PDB entry 7SZK | electron microscopy, 2.94 A resolution | chains D and F of the 8 polymer chains in the assembly

# Chain D
Molecule: DNA-directed RNA polymerase subunit beta'
Source organism: Escherichia coli K-12
Notes: EC 2.7.7.6
Reference sequence: P0A8T7 (RPOC_ECOLI); numbering as in UniProt (aligned over 1-1407)
Chain sequence (1407 residues; row label = number of the first residue in the row):
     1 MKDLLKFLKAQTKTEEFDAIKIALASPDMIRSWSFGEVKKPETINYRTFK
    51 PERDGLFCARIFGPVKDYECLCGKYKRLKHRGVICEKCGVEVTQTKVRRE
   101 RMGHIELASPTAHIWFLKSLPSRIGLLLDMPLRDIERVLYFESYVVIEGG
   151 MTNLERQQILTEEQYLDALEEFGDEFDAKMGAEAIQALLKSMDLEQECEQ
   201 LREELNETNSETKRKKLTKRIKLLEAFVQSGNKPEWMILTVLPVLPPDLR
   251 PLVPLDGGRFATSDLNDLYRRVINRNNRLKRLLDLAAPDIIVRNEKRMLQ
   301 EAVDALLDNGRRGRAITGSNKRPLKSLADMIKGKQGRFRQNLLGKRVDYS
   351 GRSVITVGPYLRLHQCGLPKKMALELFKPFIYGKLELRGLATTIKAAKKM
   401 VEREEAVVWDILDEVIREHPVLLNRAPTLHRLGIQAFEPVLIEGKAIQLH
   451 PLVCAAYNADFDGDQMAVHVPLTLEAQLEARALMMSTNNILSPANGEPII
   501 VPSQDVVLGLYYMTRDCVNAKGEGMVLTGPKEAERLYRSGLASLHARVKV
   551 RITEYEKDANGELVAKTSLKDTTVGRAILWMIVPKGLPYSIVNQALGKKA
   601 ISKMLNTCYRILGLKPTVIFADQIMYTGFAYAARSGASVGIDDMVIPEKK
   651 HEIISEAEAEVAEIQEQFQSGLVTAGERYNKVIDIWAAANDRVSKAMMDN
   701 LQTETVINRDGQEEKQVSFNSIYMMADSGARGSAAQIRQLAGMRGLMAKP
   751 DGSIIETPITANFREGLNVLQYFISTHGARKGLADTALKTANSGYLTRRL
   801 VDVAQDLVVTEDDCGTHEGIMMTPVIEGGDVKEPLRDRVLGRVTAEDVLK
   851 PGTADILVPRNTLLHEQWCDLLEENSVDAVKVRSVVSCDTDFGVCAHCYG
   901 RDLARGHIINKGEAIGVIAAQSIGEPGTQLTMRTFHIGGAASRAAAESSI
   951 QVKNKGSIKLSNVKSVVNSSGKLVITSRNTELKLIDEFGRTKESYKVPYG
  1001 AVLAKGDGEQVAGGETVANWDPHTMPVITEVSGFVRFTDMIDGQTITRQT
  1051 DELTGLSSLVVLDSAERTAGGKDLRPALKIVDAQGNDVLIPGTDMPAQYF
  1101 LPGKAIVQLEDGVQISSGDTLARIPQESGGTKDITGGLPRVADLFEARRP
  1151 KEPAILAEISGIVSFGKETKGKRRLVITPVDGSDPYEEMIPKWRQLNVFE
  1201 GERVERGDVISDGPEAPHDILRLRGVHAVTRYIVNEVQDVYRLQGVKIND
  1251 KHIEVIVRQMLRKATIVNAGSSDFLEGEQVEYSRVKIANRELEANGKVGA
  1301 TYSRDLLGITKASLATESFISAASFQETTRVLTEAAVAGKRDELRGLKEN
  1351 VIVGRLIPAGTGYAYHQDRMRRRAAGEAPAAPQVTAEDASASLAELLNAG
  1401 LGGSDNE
Disordered / not traced: 1-13, 932-945, 1126-1134, 1377-1407
Bound ions: Zn2+ site 1: Cys-70, Cys-72, Cys-85, Cys-88; Mg2+: Asp-460, Asp-462, Asp-464; Zn2+ site 2: Cys-814, Cys-888, Cys-895, Cys-898

# Chain F
Molecule: RNA polymerase sigma factor RpoD
Source organism: Escherichia coli K-12
Reference sequence: P00579 (RPOD_ECOLI); residues 1-613 here = UniProt positions 1-613
Chain sequence (613 residues; numbered 1 to 613; the number before each row is that of its first residue):
     1 MEQNPQSQLKLLVTRGKEQGYLTYAEVNDHLPEDIVDSDQIEDIIQMIND
    51 MGIQVMEEAPDADDLMLAENTADEDAAEAAAQVLSSVESEIGRTTDPVRM
   101 YMREMGTVELLTREGEIDIAKRIEDGINQVQCSVAEYPEAITYLLEQYDR
   151 VEAEEARLSDLITGFVDPNAEEDLAPTATHVGSELSQEDLDDDEDEDEED
   201 GDDDSADDDNSIDPELAREKFAELRAQYVVTRDTIKAKGRSHATAQEEIL
   251 KLSEVFKQFRLVPKQFDYLVNSMRVMMDRVRTQERLIMKLCVEQCKMPKK
   301 NFITLFTGNETSDTWFNAAIAMNKPWSEKLHDVSEEVHRALQKLQQIEEE
   351 TGLTIEQVKDINRRMSIGEAKARRAKKEMVEANLRLVISIAKKYTNRGLQ
   401 FLDLIQEGNIGLMKAVDKFEYRRGYKFSTYATWWIRQAITRSIADQARTI
   451 RIPVHMIETINKLNRISRQMLQEMGREPTPEELAERMLMPEDKIRKVLKI
   501 AKEPISMETPIGDDEDSHLGDFIEDTTLELPLDSATTESLRAATHDVLAG
   551 LTAREAKVLRMRFGIDMNTDYTLEEVGKQFDVTRERIRQIEAKALRKLRH
   601 PSRSEVLRSFLDD
Disordered / not traced: 1-90, 168-212, 237-242, 512-516, 613

# How chain D and chain F interact
Pairs across the interface - 61 pairs, chain D then chain F:
  Glu-42(D) with Arg-451(F)
  Thr-43(D) with Thr-449(F)
  Ile-44(D) with Ile-450(F)
  Tyr-46(D) with Ile-450(F), hydrophobic; Arg-451(F); Pro-453(F); Ile-500(F), hydrophobic
  Lys-79(D) with Asn-568(F); Thr-569(F), hydrogen bond
  Glu-136(D) with Arg-93(F), salt bridge
  Tyr-140(D) with Met-100(F), hydrophobic
  Glu-142(D) with Arg-93(F), salt bridge; Met-100(F)
  Pro-251(D) with Met-507(F), hydrophobic
  Val-253(D) with Ile-523(F), hydrophobic
  Gly-257(D) with Lys-499(F)
  Gly-258(D) with Lys-499(F)
  Arg-259(D) with Lys-502(F); Ile-505(F)
  Phe-260(D) with Lys-502(F); Pro-504(F); Ile-505(F), hydrogen bond (backbone-backbone)
  Ala-261(D) with Ile-505(F); Met-507(F)
  Thr-262(D) with Pro-504(F); Ile-505(F), hydrogen bond (backbone-backbone); Ser-506(F); Met-507(F), hydrogen bond (backbone-backbone)
  Asp-264(D) with Ser-506(F), hydrogen bond; Glu-508(F)
  Arg-270(D) with Arg-448(F), hydrogen bond (side chain-backbone)
  Arg-275(D) with Asp-403(F), salt bridge
  Arg-278(D) with Asp-403(F), salt bridge; Gln-406(F); Glu-407(F), salt bridge; Gln-446(F)
  Leu-282(D) with Gln-406(F); Ile-410(F), hydrophobic
  Leu-285(D) with Met-413(F), hydrophobic
  Pro-288(D) with Val-380(F), hydrophobic
  Ile-290(D) with Glu-104(F)
  Ile-291(D) with Gln-406(F); Asn-409(F); Met-413(F), hydrophobic
  Asn-294(D) with Tyr-101(F); Gln-406(F), hydrogen bond
  Glu-295(D) with Gln-406(F)
  Met-298(D) with Leu-402(F), hydrophobic; Gln-406(F)
  Arg-312(D) with Thr-95(F)
  Arg-322(D) with Glu-508(F); Pro-510(F)
  Lys-325(D) with Glu-508(F)
  Gln-335(D) with His-518(F)
  Thr-392(D) with Ser-609(F)
  Thr-393(D) with Ser-609(F); Phe-610(F)
  Ile-394(D) with Leu-532(F), hydrophobic; Thr-536(F)
  Lys-395(D) with Thr-536(F)
  Lys-398(D) with Leu-532(F)
Interface residues without a listed pair, chain D (50 interface residues in all): Leu-78, Arg-81, Arg-133, Arg-137, Leu-252, Leu-255, Ser-263, Arg-271, Asn-274, Arg-281, Ala-287, Arg-297, Tyr-382
Interface residues without a listed pair, chain F (44 interface residues in all): Pro-97, Arg-103, Gln-400, Ile-405, Ile-452, Leu-519, Ala-535, Val-606

# In short
50 residues of chain D face 44 of chain F across their interface, with 7 hydrogen bonds and 5 salt bridges.
Polar contacts include Glu-136(D)/Arg-93(F), Glu-142(D)/Arg-93(F) and Arg-275(D)/Asp-403(F). Cys-70(D),
Cys-72(D), Cys-85(D) and Cys-88(D) coordinate Zn2+ site 1. Asp-460(D), Asp-462(D) and Asp-464(D) form the Mg2+
site.
Here chain D is DNA-directed RNA polymerase subunit beta' and chain F is RNA polymerase sigma factor RpoD,
both from Escherichia coli K-12. Entry 7SZK (Cryo-EM structure of 27a bound to E. coli RNAP and rrnBP1
promoter complex) was determined by electron microscopy (same publication as 7SZJ).
